7UKM - chains X and A of the 9 polymer chains in the assembly; structure by electron microscopy, 3.03 A resolution.

[Chain X]
Protein: 12-19 Fab Heavy Chain
Source organism: Homo sapiens
Notes: antibody fragment or engineered binder
Chain sequence (133 residues; row label = number of the first residue in the row; a row labelled like 82A-82C holds insertion residues (82A, then the next letters in order)):
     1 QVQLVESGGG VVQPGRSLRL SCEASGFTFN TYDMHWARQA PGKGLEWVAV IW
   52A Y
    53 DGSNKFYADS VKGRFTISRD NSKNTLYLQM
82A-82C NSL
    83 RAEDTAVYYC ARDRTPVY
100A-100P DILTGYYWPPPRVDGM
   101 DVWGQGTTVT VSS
Disulfide bonds: Cys22-Cys92

[Chain A]
Protein: Spike glycoprotein
Source organism: Severe acute respiratory syndrome coronavirus 2
Reference sequence: P0DTC2 (SPIKE_SARS2); residues 1-1273 here = UniProt positions 1-1273
Chain sequence (1273 residues; each row starts with the number of its first residue):
     1 MFVFLVLLPL VSSQCVNLTT RTQLPPAYTN SFTRGVYYPD KVFRSSVLHS TQDLFLPFFS
    61 NVTWFHAIHV SGTNGTKRFD NPVLPFNDGV YFASTEKSNI IRGWIFGTTL DSKTQSLLIV
   121 NNATNVVIKV CEFQFCNDPF LGVYYHKNNK SWMESEFRVY SSANNCTFEY VSQPFLMDLE
   181 GKQGNFKNLR EFVFKNIDGY FKIYSKHTPI NLVRDLPQGF SALEPLVDLP IGINITRFQT
   241 LLALHRSYLT PGDSSSGWTA GAAAYYVGYL QPRTFLLKYN ENGTITDAVD CALDPLSETK
   301 CTLKSFTVEK GIYQTSNFRV QPTESIVRFP NITNLCPFGE VFNATRFASV YAWNRKRISN
   361 CVADYSVLYN SASFSTFKCY GVSPTKLNDL CFTNVYADSF VIRGDEVRQI APGQTGKIAD
   421 YNYKLPDDFT GCVIAWNSNN LDSKVGGNYN YLYRLFRKSN LKPFERDIST EIYQAGSTPC
   481 NGVEGFNCYF PLQSYGFQPT NGVGYQPYRV VVLSFELLHA PATVCGPKKS TNLVKNKCVN
   541 FNFNGLTGTG VLTESNKKFL PFQQFGRDIA DTTDAVRDPQ TLEILDITPC SFGGVSVITP
   601 GTNTSNQVAV LYQGVNCTEV PVAIHADQLT PTWRVYSTGS NVFQTRAGCL IGAEHVNNSY
   661 ECDIPIGAGI CASYQTQTNS PRRARSVASQ SIIAYTMSLG AENSVAYSNN SIAIPTNFTI
   721 SVTTEILPVS MTKTSVDCTM YICGDSTECS NLLLQYGSFC TQLNRALTGI AVEQDKNTQE
   781 VFAQVKQIYK TPPIKDFGGF NFSQILPDPS KPSKRSFIED LLFNKVTLAD AGFIKQYGDC
   841 LGDIAARDLI CAQKFNGLTV LPPLLTDEMI AQYTSALLAG TITSGWTFGA GAALQIPFAM
   901 QMAYRFNGIG VTQNVLYENQ KLIANQFNSA IGKIQDSLSS TASALGKLQD VVNQNAQALN
   961 TLVKQLSSNF GAISSVLNDI LSRLDPPEAE VQIDRLITGR LQSLQTYVTQ QLIRAAEIRA
  1021 SANLAATKMS ECVLGQSKRV DFCGKGYHLM SFPQSAPHGV VFLHVTYVPA QEKNFTTAPA
  1081 ICHDGKAHFP REGVFVSNGT HWFVTQRNFY EPQIITTDNT FVSGNCDVVI GIVNNTVYDP
  1141 LQPELDSFKE ELDKYFKNHT SPDVDLGDIS GINASVVNIQ KEIDRLNEVA KNLNESLIDL
  1201 QELGKYEQYI KWPWYIWLGF IAGLIAIVMV TIMLCCMTSC CSCLKGCCSC GSCCKFDEDD
  1261 SEPVLKGVKL HYT
Not modelled in the structure: 1-26, 70-79, 144-158, 179-186, 251-263, 444-446, 622-640, 677-688, 827-855, 1148-1273
Differences from the reference sequence: engineered mutation Gly614 (Asp in P0DTC2); conflict Pro986 (Lys in P0DTC2), Pro987 (Val in P0DTC2)
Curated features (UniProtKB/Swiss-Prot):
  - region: Asn280 to Cys301 (Putative superantigen), Arg403 to Asp405 (Integrin-binding motif), Asn448 to Phe456 (Immunodominant HLA epitope recognized by the CD8+), Pro681 to Ala684 (Putative superantigen), Ser816 to Tyr837 (Fusion peptide 1), Lys835 to Phe855 (Fusion peptide 2), Asp1163 to Glu1202 (Heptad repeat 2)
  - motif: Met1237 to Cys1241 (Binding to host endocytosis trafficking protein SNX27), Asp1257 to Glu1262 (Diacidic ER export motif (host COPII)), Ser1261 to Gly1267 (Binding to host plasma membrane localising/FERM domain proteins), Lys1269 to Thr1273 (KxHxx, ER retrieval signal (COPI))
  - site (Cleavage): Arg685, Ser686, Arg815, Ser816
  - lipidation (S-palmitoyl cysteine): Cys1235, Cys1236, Cys1240, Cys1241, Cys1243, Cys1247, Cys1248, Cys1250, Cys1253, Cys1254
  - glycosylation: Asn17 (N-linked (GlcNAc...) (complex) asparagine), Asn61 (N-linked (GlcNAc...) (hybrid) asparagine), Asn74 (N-linked (GlcNAc...) (complex) asparagine), Asn122 (N-linked (GlcNAc...) (hybrid) asparagine), Asn149 (N-linked (GlcNAc...) (complex) asparagine), Asn165 (N-linked (GlcNAc...) (complex) asparagine), Asn234 (N-linked (GlcNAc...) (high mannose) asparagine), Asn282 (N-linked (GlcNAc...) (complex) asparagine), Thr323 (O-linked (GalNAc) threonine), Ser325 (O-linked (HexNAc...) serine), Asn331 (N-linked (GlcNAc...) (complex) asparagine), Asn343 (N-linked (GlcNAc...) (complex) asparagine), Asn603 (N-linked (GlcNAc...) (hybrid) asparagine), Asn616 (N-linked (GlcNAc...) (complex) asparagine), Asn657 (N-linked (GlcNAc...) (complex) asparagine), Thr676 (O-linked (GlcNAc...) threonine), Thr678 (O-linked (GlcNAc...) threonine), Asn709 (N-linked (GlcNAc...) (high mannose) asparagine), Asn717 (N-linked (GlcNAc...) (hybrid) asparagine), Asn801 (N-linked (GlcNAc...) (hybrid) asparagine) and 6 more in UniProt
  - natural variant: Leu5 (L5F: In strain: Iota/B.1.526), Ser13 (S13I: In strain: Epsilon/B.1.427/B.1.429), Leu18 (L18F: In strain: Beta/B.1.351, Gamma/P.1 and 1 more), Thr19 (T19I: In strain: Omicron/BQ.1.1, Omicron/XBB.1.5 and 1 more; T19R: In strain: Delta/B.1.617.2, Omicron/BA.2 and 4 more), Thr20 (T20N: In strain: Gamma/P.1), Leu24 to Ala27 (sequence variant, change not given here; In strain: Omicron/BA.2, Omicron/BA.2.12.1 and 6 more), Pro26 (P26S: In strain: Gamma/P.1), Gln52 (Q52H: In strain: Omicron/EG.5.1), Ala67 (A67V: In strain: Eta/B.1.525, Omicron/BA.1), His69 to Val70 (deletion: In strain: Alpha/B.1.1.7, Eta/B.1.525 and 5 more), Gly75 (G75V: In strain: Lambda/C.37), Thr76 (T76I: In strain: Lambda/C.37), 83 further natural variant entries in UniProt
  - mutagenesis: His69 to Val70 (Increased incorporation of cleaved spike into virions), Asn121 (N121Q: Partial loss of biliverdin affinity), Arg190 (R190K: Partial loss of biliverdin affinity), Asn234 (N234Q: Increased resistance to neutralizing antibodies), Asn331 (N331Q: Reduced viral infectivity), Asn343 (N343Q: Reduced viral infectivity), Leu452 (L452R: Increased resistance to neutralizing antibodies. Decreases HLA binding to NF9 epitope. Increased binding affinity to human ACE2), Tyr453 (Y453F: Decreased HLA binding to NF9 epitope. Increased binding affinity to human ACE2), Ala475 (A475V: Increased resistance to neutralizing antibodies), Val483 (V483A: Increased resistance to neutralizing antibodies), Glu484 (E484D: Increased replication in human TMEM106B overexpressing cells), Phe490 (F490L: Increased resistance to neutralizing antibodies and human covalescent sera neutralization), 15 further mutagenesis entries in UniProt
Disulfide bonds: Cys131-Cys166, Cys291-Cys301, Cys336-Cys361, Cys379-Cys432, Cys391-Cys525, Cys480-Cys488, Cys538-Cys590, Cys617-Cys649, Cys662-Cys671, Cys738-Cys760, Cys743-Cys749, Cys1032-Cys1043, Cys1082-Cys1126
Covalent attachments: N-acetylglucosamine (NAG) linked to Asn61, Asn122, Asn165, Asn234, Asn282, Asn331, Asn343, Asn603, Asn616, Asn657, Asn709, Asn717, Asn801, Asn1074, Asn1098, Asn1134
Reported in the primary citation:
  - post-translational modification sites: Asn331

[How chain X and chain A interact]
Contacting residue pairs - 21 pairs, chain X then chain A:
  Asn30(X) - Gln580(A)  hydrogen bond (side chain-backbone)
  Asn30(X) - Leu582(A)
  Tyr52A(X) - Pro561(A)
  Tyr52A(X) - Arg577(A)  hydrogen bond
  Tyr52A(X) - Leu582(A)  hydrophobic
  Asp53(X) - Arg577(A)  salt bridge
  Asp53(X) - Leu582(A)
  Asp53(X) - Glu583(A)
  Asp53(X) - Ile584(A)
  Ser55(X) - Lys558(A)  hydrogen bond (backbone-side chain)
  Ser55(X) - Ile584(A)
  Asn56(X) - Lys558(A)  hydrogen bond
  Asn73(X) - Thr581(A)  hydrogen bond (side chain-backbone)
  Ser74(X) - Thr581(A)
  Tyr100(X) - Pro561(A)
  Tyr100(X) - Phe562(A)
  Ile100B(X) - Pro561(A)
  Ile100B(X) - Gln564(A)
  Leu100C(X) - Asn360(A)
  Tyr100G(X) - Phe562(A)  hydrophobic
  Pro100K(X) - Pro561(A)  hydrophobic
Also at the interface, not in a pair above, chain X (13 interface residues in all): Thr31
Also at the interface, not in a pair above, chain A (13 interface residues in all): Lys557, Phe559
From the paper, about this interface:
  - epitope / paratope residues, chain X: Ile100B(X), Leu100C(X)
  - epitope / paratope residues, chain A: Asn360(A)

[Summary]
The chain X/chain A interface involves 13 residues from each chain; the contacts include 5 hydrogen bonds and
1 salt bridge. Among the polar pairs are Asp53(X)-Arg577(A), Asn30(X)-Gln580(A) and Tyr52A(X)-Arg577(A). The
paper reports epitope/paratope residues Ile100B(X), Leu100C(X) and Asn360(A); a modification site at
Asn331(A).
Here chain X is 12-19 Fab Heavy Chain (Homo sapiens) and chain A is Spike glycoprotein (Severe acute
respiratory syndrome coronavirus 2). Entry 7UKM (Cryo-EM structure of Antibody 12-19 in complex with prefusion
SARS-CoV-2 Spike glycoprotein) was determined by electron microscopy.
